3EH1 - chain A; structure by X-ray diffraction, 1.80 A resolution.

[Chain A]
Protein: Protein transport protein Sec24B
From: Homo sapiens
Notes: fragment: conserved core
Reference sequence: O95487 (SC24B_HUMAN); residues 518-1268 here = UniProt positions 518-1268
Amino-acid sequence (751 residues; each row starts with the number of its first residue):
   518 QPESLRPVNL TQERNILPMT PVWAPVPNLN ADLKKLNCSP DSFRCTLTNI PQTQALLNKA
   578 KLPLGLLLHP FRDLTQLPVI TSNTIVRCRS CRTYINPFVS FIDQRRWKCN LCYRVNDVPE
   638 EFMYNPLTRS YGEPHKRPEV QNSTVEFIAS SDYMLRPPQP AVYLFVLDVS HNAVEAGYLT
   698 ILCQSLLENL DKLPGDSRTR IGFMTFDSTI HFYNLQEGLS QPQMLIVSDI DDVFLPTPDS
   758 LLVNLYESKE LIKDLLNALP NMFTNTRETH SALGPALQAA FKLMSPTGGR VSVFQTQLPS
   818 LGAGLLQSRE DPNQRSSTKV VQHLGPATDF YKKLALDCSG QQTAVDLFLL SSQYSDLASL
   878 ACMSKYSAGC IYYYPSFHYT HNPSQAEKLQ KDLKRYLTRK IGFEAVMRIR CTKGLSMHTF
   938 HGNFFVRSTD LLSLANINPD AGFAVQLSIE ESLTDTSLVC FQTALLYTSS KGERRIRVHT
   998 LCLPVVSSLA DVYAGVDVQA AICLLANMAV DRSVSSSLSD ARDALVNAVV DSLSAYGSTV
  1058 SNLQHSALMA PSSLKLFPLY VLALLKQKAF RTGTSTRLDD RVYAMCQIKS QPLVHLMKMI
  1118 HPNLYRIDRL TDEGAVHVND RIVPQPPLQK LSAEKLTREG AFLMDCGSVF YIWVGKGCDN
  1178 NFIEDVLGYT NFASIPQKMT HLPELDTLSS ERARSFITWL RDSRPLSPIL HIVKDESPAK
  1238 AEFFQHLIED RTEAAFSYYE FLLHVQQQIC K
Not modelled in the structure: 641-649, 1058-1062
UniProt features mapped onto this chain:
  - region: C605 to C629 (Zinc finger-like)
  - binding site (Zn(2+)): C605, C608, C626, C629
  - modified residue: S1224 (Phosphoserine)
  - mutagenesis: R715 (R715A: Decreased ability to package the SNARE SEC22B cargo into COPII vesicles. Has no effect on other cargos packaging)
Metal / ion sites: Zn2+: C605, C608, C626, C629

[Summary]
The Zn2+ site is built by C605, C608, C626 and C629. Curated annotation (UniProt) lists 4 Zn2+-binding
residues and one mutagenesis site.
Chain A is Protein transport protein Sec24B (Homo sapiens); the structure, Crystal structure of the human
COPII-coat protein Sec24b, was determined by X-ray diffraction, deposited together with 3EFO, 3EG9, 3EGD, 3EGX
and 3EH2.
